PDB entry 5IKQ | X-ray diffraction, 2.41 A resolution | chains A and B

Chain A:
Protein: Prostaglandin G/H synthase 2
Organism: Homo sapiens
Notes: EC 1.14.99.1
UniProt: P35354 (PGH2_HUMAN); the construct lacks a stretch of the UniProt sequence, so the offset changes along the chain: 34-105 = UniProt 19-90; 106-583 = UniProt 92-569
Sequence (551 residues; each row starts with the number of its first residue):
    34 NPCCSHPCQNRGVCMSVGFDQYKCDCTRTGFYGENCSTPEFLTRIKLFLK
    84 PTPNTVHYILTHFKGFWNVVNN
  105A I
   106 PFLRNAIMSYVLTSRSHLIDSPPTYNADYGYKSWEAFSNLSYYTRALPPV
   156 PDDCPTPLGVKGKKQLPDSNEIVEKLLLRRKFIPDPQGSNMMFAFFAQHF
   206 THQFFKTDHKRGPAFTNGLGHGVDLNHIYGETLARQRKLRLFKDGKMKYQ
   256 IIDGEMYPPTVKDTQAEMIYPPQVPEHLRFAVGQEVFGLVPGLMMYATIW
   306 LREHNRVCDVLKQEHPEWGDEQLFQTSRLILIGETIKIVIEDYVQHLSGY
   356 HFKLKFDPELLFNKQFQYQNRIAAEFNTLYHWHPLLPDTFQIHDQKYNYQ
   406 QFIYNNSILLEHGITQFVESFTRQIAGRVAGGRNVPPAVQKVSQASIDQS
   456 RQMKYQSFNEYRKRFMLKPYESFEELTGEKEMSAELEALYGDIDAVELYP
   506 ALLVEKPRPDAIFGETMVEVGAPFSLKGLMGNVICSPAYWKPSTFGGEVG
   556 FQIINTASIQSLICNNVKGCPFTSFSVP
Cystine bridges: Cys36-Cys47, Cys37-Cys159, Cys41-Cys57, Cys59-Cys69, Cys569-Cys575
Covalent attachments: N-acetylglucosamine (NAG) linked to Asn68, Asn144, Asn410
Ligand contacts:
  - acrylic acid (AKR): Thr237, Arg240, Lys243, Gln270, Ala271, Glu272, Glu290
  - protoporphyrin IX containing co (COH): Tyr148, Ala199, Ala202, Gln203, His207, Phe210, Lys211, Thr212, His214, Leu294, Val295, Asn382, Tyr385, His386, Trp387, His388, Leu390, Leu391, Phe395, Ile408, Val447, Ala450, Gln454
  - meclofenamic acid (JMS; 2-[(2,6-dichloro-3-methyl-phenyl)amino]benzoic acid): Val116, Arg120, Tyr348, Val349, Leu352, Ser353, Tyr355, Phe381, Leu384, Tyr385, Trp387, Met522, Val523, Gly526, Ala527, Ser530, Leu531
Curated features (UniProtKB/Swiss-Prot):
  - active site: His207 (Proton acceptor), Tyr385 (For cyclooxygenase activity)
  - binding site (substrate): Arg120, Tyr355
  - binding site (heme b): His388
  - site: Ser530 (Aspirin-acetylated serine)
  - modified residue: Cys540 (S-nitrosocysteine), Ser579 (O-acetylserine)
  - glycosylation (N-linked (GlcNAc...) asparagine): Asn68, Asn144, Asn410
What the authors report for this chain:
  - binding site for meclofenamic acid: Tyr385, Ser530
  - catalytic residues: Tyr385 (citing earlier work)
  - mutagenesis - S530A: unchanged stability in response to fenamic acid
  - mutagenesis - Y385F/S530A (Tm change 14 degC): decreased stability
  - mutagenesis - Y385F/S530A: abolished stability in response to diclofenac

Chain B:
Protein: Prostaglandin G/H synthase 2
Organism: Homo sapiens
Notes: EC 1.14.99.1
UniProt: P35354 (PGH2_HUMAN); residues 34-584 here correspond to UniProt positions 19-569 (UniProt number = residue number - 15)
Sequence (551 residues; row label = number of the first residue in the row):
    34 NPCCSHPCQNRGVCMSVGFDQYKCDCTRTGFYGENCSTPEFLTRIKLFLK
    84 PTPNTVHYILTHFKGFWNVVNNIPFLRNAIMSYVLTSRSHLIDSPPTYNA
   134 DYGYKSWEAFSNLSYYTRALPPVPDDCPTPLGVKGKKQLPDSNEIVEKLL
   184 LRRKFIPDPQGSNMMFAFFAQHFTHQFFKTDHKRGPAFTNGLGHGVDLNH
   234 IYGETLARQRKLRLFKDGKMKYQIIDGEMYPPTVKDTQAEMIYPPQVPEH
   284 LRFAVGQEVFGLVPGLMMYATIWLREHNRVCDVLKQEHPEWGDEQLFQTS
   334 RLILIGETIKIVIEDYVQHLSGYHFKLKFDPELLFNKQFQYQNRIAAEFN
   384 TLYHWHPLLPDTFQIHDQKYNYQQFIYNNSILLEHGITQFVESFTRQIAG
   434 RVAGGRNVPPAVQKVSQASIDQSRQMKYQSFNEYRKRFMLKPYESFEELT
   484 GEKEMSAELEALYGDIDAVELYPALLVEKPRPDAIFGETMVEVGAPFSLK
   534 GLMGNVICSPAYWKPSTFGGEVGFQIINTASIQSLICNNVKGCPFTSFSV
   584 P
Cystine bridges: Cys36-Cys47, Cys37-Cys160, Cys41-Cys57, Cys59-Cys69, Cys570-Cys576
Covalent attachments: N-acetylglucosamine (NAG) linked to Asn68, Asn411; glycan linked to Asn145
Ligand contacts:
  - acrylic acid (AKR), molecule 1: Ala240, Arg241, Lys244, Gln271, Ala272, Glu273
  - acrylic acid (AKR), molecule 2: Asn404, Tyr405, Gln406, Ala444
  - protoporphyrin IX containing co (COH): Tyr149, Ala200, Ala203, Gln204, His208, Phe211, Lys212, Thr213, His215, Leu295, Val296, Asn383, Tyr386, His387, Trp388, His389, Leu391, Leu392, Phe396, Ile409, Val448, Ala451, Gln455
  - meclofenamic acid (JMS; 2-[(2,6-dichloro-3-methyl-phenyl)amino]benzoic acid): Val117, Tyr349, Val350, Leu353, Ser354, Tyr356, Phe382, Leu385, Tyr386, Trp388, Met523, Val524, Gly527, Ala528, Ser531, Leu532
Curated features (UniProtKB/Swiss-Prot):
  - active site: His208 (Proton acceptor), Tyr386 (For cyclooxygenase activity)
  - binding site (substrate): Arg121, Tyr356
  - binding site (heme b): His389
  - site: Ser531 (Aspirin-acetylated serine)
  - modified residue: Cys541 (S-nitrosocysteine), Ser580 (O-acetylserine)
  - glycosylation (N-linked (GlcNAc...) asparagine): Asn68, Asn145, Asn411

Interface between chain A and chain B:
Contacting residue pairs - 105 pairs, chain A then chain B:
  Val46(A) - Ser549(B)
  Met48(A) - His321(B)
  Met48(A) - Gly552(B)
  Met48(A) - Gly553(B)
  Ser49(A) - His321(B)  hydrogen bond (backbone-side chain)
  Ser49(A) - Glu323(B)  hydrogen bond
  Ser49(A) - Trp324(B)  hydrogen bond
  Val50(A) - Glu323(B)
  Gly51(A) - Glu323(B)  hydrogen bond (backbone-side chain)
  Phe52(A) - Pro322(B)
  Phe52(A) - Glu323(B)
  Asp58(A) - Lys547(B)
  Asp58(A) - Pro548(B)
  Asp58(A) - Ser549(B)  hydrogen bond
  Thr60(A) - Lys547(B)
  Thr60(A) - Pro548(B)
  Arg61(A) - Phe368(B)
  Arg61(A) - Pro543(B)  hydrogen bond (side chain-backbone)
  Arg61(A) - Trp546(B)  hydrogen bond (side chain-backbone)
  Arg61(A) - Lys547(B)
  Pro127(A) - Tyr374(B)
  Pro127(A) - Val539(B)  hydrophobic
  Pro127(A) - Ser542(B)
  Pro128(A) - Tyr545(B)  hydrogen bond (backbone-side chain)
  Thr129(A) - Tyr545(B)
  Tyr134(A) - Glu327(B)  hydrogen bond
  Tyr134(A) - Gln331(B)
  Tyr136(A) - Glu327(B)
  Tyr136(A) - Gln328(B)  hydrogen bond (side chain-backbone)
  Tyr136(A) - Gln331(B)
  Lys137(A) - Leu335(B)
  Lys137(A) - Ala544(B)
  Lys137(A) - Tyr545(B)
  Lys137(A) - Thr550(B)
  Ser138(A) - Gln331(B)
  Trp139(A) - Asp230(B)
  Trp139(A) - Gln331(B)
  Trp139(A) - Arg334(B)
  Trp139(A) - Leu335(B)  hydrophobic
  Trp139(A) - Ile338(B)  hydrophobic
  Trp139(A) - Asn538(B)
  Trp139(A) - Val539(B)  hydrophobic
  Glu140(A) - Leu239(B)
  Glu140(A) - Gln331(B)
  Phe142(A) - Val539(B)  hydrophobic
  Phe142(A) - Tyr545(B)
  Asp229(A) - Trp140(B)
  His320(A) - Met48(B)
  His320(A) - Ser49(B)  hydrogen bond (side chain-backbone)
  Pro321(A) - Phe52(B)
  Glu322(A) - Ser49(B)  hydrogen bond
  Glu322(A) - Val50(B)
  Glu322(A) - Gly51(B)  hydrogen bond (side chain-backbone)
  Glu322(A) - Phe52(B)
  Trp323(A) - Ser49(B)  hydrogen bond
  Glu326(A) - Tyr135(B)  hydrogen bond
  Glu326(A) - Tyr137(B)
  Gln327(A) - Tyr137(B)  hydrogen bond (backbone-side chain)
  Gln330(A) - Tyr135(B)  hydrogen bond
  Gln330(A) - Tyr137(B)
  Gln330(A) - Ser139(B)
  Gln330(A) - Trp140(B)
  Gln330(A) - Glu141(B)
  Arg333(A) - Trp140(B)
  Leu334(A) - Lys138(B)
  Leu334(A) - Trp140(B)
  Ile337(A) - Trp140(B)  hydrophobic
  Phe367(A) - Arg61(B)
  Phe367(A) - Gln371(B)  hydrogen bond (backbone-side chain)
  Asn368(A) - Gln371(B)
  Lys369(A) - Gln371(B)  hydrogen bond (backbone-side chain)
  Gln370(A) - Phe368(B)  hydrogen bond (side chain-backbone)
  Gln370(A) - Asn369(B)
  Gln370(A) - Lys370(B)  hydrogen bond (side chain-backbone)
  Phe371(A) - Gln373(B)  hydrogen bond (backbone-side chain)
  Gln372(A) - Phe372(B)  hydrogen bond (side chain-backbone)
  Gln372(A) - Gln373(B)
  Gln372(A) - Tyr374(B)  hydrogen bond (side chain-backbone)
  Tyr373(A) - Pro128(B)
  Tyr373(A) - Gln373(B)  hydrogen bond (backbone-side chain)
  Tyr373(A) - Gln375(B)
  Gln374(A) - Tyr374(B)
  Gln374(A) - Gln375(B)
  Asn537(A) - Trp140(B)
  Val538(A) - Pro128(B)  hydrophobic
  Val538(A) - Trp140(B)  hydrophobic
  Val538(A) - Phe143(B)  hydrophobic
  Ser541(A) - Pro128(B)
  Pro542(A) - Arg61(B)  hydrogen bond (backbone-side chain)
  Ala543(A) - Lys138(B)
  Tyr544(A) - Pro129(B)  hydrogen bond (side chain-backbone)
  Tyr544(A) - Thr130(B)
  Tyr544(A) - Lys138(B)
  Tyr544(A) - Phe143(B)
  Trp545(A) - Arg61(B)  hydrogen bond (backbone-side chain)
  Lys546(A) - Val46(B)
  Lys546(A) - Asp58(B)
  Lys546(A) - Arg61(B)
  Pro547(A) - Asp58(B)
  Pro547(A) - Thr60(B)
  Ser548(A) - Val46(B)
  Ser548(A) - Asp58(B)  hydrogen bond
  Thr549(A) - Lys138(B)
  Gly551(A) - Met48(B)
  Gly552(A) - Met48(B)
Also at the interface, not in a pair above, chain A (58 interface residues in all): Arg44, Asp125, Val228, Leu238, Glu319, Glu364, Leu366
Also at the interface, not in a pair above, chain B (58 interface residues in all): Asp126, Val229, Glu320, Glu365, Leu367, Ile540

Summary:
The chain A/chain B interface involves 58 residues from each chain; the contacts include 29 hydrogen bonds.
Polar pairs include Ser49(A)-His321(B), Ser49(A)-Glu323(B) and Ser49(A)-Trp324(B). Chain A binds meclofenamic
acid, protoporphyrin IX containing co and acrylic acid. The paper reports the catalytic residue Tyr385(A);
Y385F/S530A of chain A reduce stability.
Chain A and chain B are both Prostaglandin G/H synthase 2 (Homo sapiens); the structure, The Structure of
Meclofenamic Acid Bound to Human Cyclooxygenase-2, was determined by X-ray diffraction (same publication as
5IKR, 5IKT and 5IKV).
